PDB entry 4BHZ | X-ray diffraction, 2.85 A resolution | chain A

== Chain A ==
Molecule: Dual specificity protein kinase ttk
Organism: Homo sapiens
Notes: EC 2.7.12.1; fragment: kinase domain, residues 518-807
UniProtKB: P33981 (TTK_HUMAN); residues 519-808 here correspond to UniProt positions 518-807 (UniProt number = residue number - 1)
Sequence (313 residues; each row starts with the number of its first residue):
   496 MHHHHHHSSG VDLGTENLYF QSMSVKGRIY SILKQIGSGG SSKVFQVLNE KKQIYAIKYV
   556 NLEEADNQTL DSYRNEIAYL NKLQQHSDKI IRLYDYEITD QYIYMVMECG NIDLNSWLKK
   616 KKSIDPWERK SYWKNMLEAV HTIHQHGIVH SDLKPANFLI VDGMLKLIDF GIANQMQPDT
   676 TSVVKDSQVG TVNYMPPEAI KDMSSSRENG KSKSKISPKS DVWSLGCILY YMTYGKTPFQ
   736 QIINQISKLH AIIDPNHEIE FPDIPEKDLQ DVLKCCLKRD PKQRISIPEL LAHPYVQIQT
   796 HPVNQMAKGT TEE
Not modelled in the structure: 496-515, 533-535, 671-682, 698-710, 795-808
Differences from the reference sequence: expression tag (496-518)
Ligand contacts:
  - polyethylene glycol fragment (7PE; 2-(2-(2-(2-(2-(2-ethoxyethoxy)ethoxy)ethoxy)ethoxy)ethoxy)ethanol), molecule 1: S537, V539, K553, V555, Y568, E571, I572, L575, M600, M602, I663, D664, A668, N669
  - polyethylene glycol fragment (7PE), molecule 2: W622, K625, S626, K629, V791, Q792, I793, Q794
  - Z0B (thieno[2,3-c][2,6]naphthyridine): I531, V539, A551, I586, M602, E603, C604, G605, N606, I607, D608, L654, I663
Reported in the primary citation:
  - binding site for Z0B: I586, M602, E603, G605, L654, I663
  - binding site for polyethylene glycol fragment: K553

== Overview ==
Bound to chain A: polyethylene glycol fragment and compound Z0B. From the paper: a binding site for Z0B at
I586, M602 and E603 among others; a binding site for polyethylene glycol fragment at K553.
Chain A is Dual specificity protein kinase ttk (Homo sapiens); the structure, Scaffold Focused Virtual
Screening: Prospective Application to the Discovery of TTK Inhibitor, was determined by X-ray diffraction
together with 4BI0, 4BI1 and 4BI2 from the same study.
